1Y5Y - chains C and D of the 5 polymer chains in the assembly; structure by X-ray diffraction, 2.00 A resolution.

== Chain C ==
Molecule: Formaldehyde-activating enzyme fae
Source organism: Methylobacterium extorquens
UniProtKB: Q9FA38 (FAE_METEX); residues 2002-2170 here correspond to UniProt positions 1-169 (UniProt number = residue number - 2001)
Sequence (169 residues; row label = number of the first residue in the row):
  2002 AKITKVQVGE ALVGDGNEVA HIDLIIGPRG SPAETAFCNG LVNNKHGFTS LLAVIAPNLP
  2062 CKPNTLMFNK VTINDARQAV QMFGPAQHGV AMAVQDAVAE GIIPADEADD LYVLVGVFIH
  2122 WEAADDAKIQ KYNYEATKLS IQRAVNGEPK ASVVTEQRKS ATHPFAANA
Unresolved in the structure: 2160-2170
Ion coordination: Ca2+: Asn2044, Lys2046 (shared with 1 residue of chain A; 1 residue of chain B; Asn3044(D) of chain D; 2 residues of chain E)

== Chain D ==
Molecule: Formaldehyde-activating enzyme fae
Source organism: Methylobacterium extorquens
UniProtKB: Q9FA38 (FAE_METEX); residues 3002-3170 here correspond to UniProt positions 1-169 (UniProt number = residue number - 3001)
Sequence (169 residues; each row starts with the number of its first residue):
  3002 AKITKVQVGE ALVGDGNEVA HIDLIIGPRG SPAETAFCNG LVNNKHGFTS LLAVIAPNLP
  3062 CKPNTLMFNK VTINDARQAV QMFGPAQHGV AMAVQDAVAE GIIPADEADD LYVLVGVFIH
  3122 WEAADDAKIQ KYNYEATKLS IQRAVNGEPK ASVVTEQRKS ATHPFAANA
Unresolved in the structure: 3163-3170
Ion coordination: Ca2+: Asn3044 (shared with 1 residue of chain A; 1 residue of chain B; Asn2044(C), Lys2046(C) of chain C; 2 residues of chain E)

== Interface between chain C and chain D ==
Residue-residue contacts (62):
  Lys2006(C) - Arg3030(D)
  Val2007(C) - Arg3030(D)  hydrogen bond (backbone-side chain)
  Val2007(C) - Glu3035(D)
  Val2007(C) - Tyr3113(D)
  Gln2008(C) - Arg3030(D)
  Val2009(C) - Phe3038(D)  hydrophobic
  Val2009(C) - Leu3053(D)  hydrophobic
  Val2009(C) - Asn3065(D)
  Gly2010(C) - Leu3053(D)
  Glu2011(C) - Leu3053(D)
  Glu2011(C) - Asn3059(D)
  Glu2011(C) - Leu3060(D)
  Glu2011(C) - Pro3061(D)
  Ala2012(C) - Asn3059(D)
  Leu2013(C) - Asn3059(D)  hydrogen bond (backbone-side chain)
  Asp2024(C) - Leu3042(D)
  Asp2024(C) - Leu3053(D)
  Ile2026(C) - Cys3039(D)  hydrophobic
  Ile2026(C) - Leu3042(D)  hydrophobic
  Pro2033(C) - Glu3035(D)
  Pro2033(C) - Thr3036(D)
  Ala2037(C) - Cys3039(D)  hydrophobic
  Ala2037(C) - Asn3040(D)
  Asn2040(C) - Asn3040(D)
  Gly2041(C) - Val3043(D)
  Asn2044(C) - Asn3044(D)
  Lys2046(C) - Asn3044(D)
  Lys2046(C) - Asn3045(D)  hydrogen bond (side chain-backbone)
  His2047(C) - His3047(D)  hydrogen bond (backbone-side chain)
  Gly2048(C) - His3047(D)
  Phe2049(C) - Asn3045(D)
  Phe2049(C) - Lys3046(D)
  Phe2049(C) - His3047(D)
  Phe2069(C) - Leu3042(D)
  Phe2069(C) - Val3043(D)
  Lys2071(C) - Leu3042(D)  hydrogen bond (side chain-backbone)
  Lys2071(C) - Asn3045(D)
  Lys2071(C) - Ser3051(D)  hydrogen bond (side chain-backbone)
  Thr2073(C) - His3047(D)
  Leu2115(C) - Val3043(D)  hydrophobic
  Arg2144(C) - Asn3059(D)  hydrogen bond
  Gly2148(C) - Lys3063(D)
  Glu2149(C) - Lys3063(D)
  Pro2150(C) - Pro3061(D)
  Pro2150(C) - Lys3063(D)  hydrogen bond (backbone-side chain)
  Lys2151(C) - Asp3110(D)
  Ala2152(C) - Lys3063(D)
  Ala2152(C) - Gln3096(D)
  Ala2152(C) - Ala3109(D)  hydrophobic
  Ala2152(C) - Asp3110(D)  hydrogen bond (backbone-side chain)
  Val2155(C) - Ile3056(D)  hydrophobic
  Val2155(C) - Leu3060(D)  hydrophobic
  Val2155(C) - Pro3061(D)
  Val2155(C) - Gln3096(D)
  Thr2156(C) - Gln3096(D)  hydrogen bond
  Thr2156(C) - Val3099(D)
  Thr2156(C) - Ala3100(D)
  Gln2158(C) - Leu3060(D)
  Arg2159(C) - Ile3056(D)
  Arg2159(C) - Met3093(D)  hydrogen bond
  Arg2159(C) - Gln3096(D)
  Arg2159(C) - Asp3097(D)  salt bridge
Other interface residues (no listed pair), chain C (36 interface residues in all): Leu2025, Asn2075, Leu2140
Other interface residues (no listed pair), chain D (33 interface residues in all): Val3055, Pro3058, Cys3062, Asp3111, Tyr3135

== Summary ==
Chain C and chain D form an interface of 36 and 33 residues respectively; the contacts include 11 hydrogen
bonds and 1 salt bridge. Polar contacts include Arg2159(C)-Asp3097(D), Val2007(C)-Arg3030(D) and
Leu2013(C)-Asn3059(D). Asn2044(C), Lys2046(C) and Asn3044(D) form the Ca2+ site.
Both chains are Formaldehyde-activating enzyme fae (Methylobacterium extorquens). Entry 1Y5Y (Structure of the
tetrahydromethanopterin dependent formaldehyde-activating enzyme (Fae) from Methylobacterium extorquens AM1)
was determined by X-ray diffraction (same publication as 1Y60).
